Entry 6UYT (X-ray diffraction, 1.66 A resolution); this record covers chains A and B.

Chain A:
Protein: Small ubiquitin-related modifier 1
Source organism: Homo sapiens
Reference sequence: P63165 (SUMO1_HUMAN); residue numbers follow UniProt; this construct covers 17-97
Sequence (83 residues; row label = number of the first residue in the row):
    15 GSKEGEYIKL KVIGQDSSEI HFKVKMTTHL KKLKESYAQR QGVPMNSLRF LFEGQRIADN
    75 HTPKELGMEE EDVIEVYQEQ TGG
Unresolved in the structure: 15-18, 94-97
Differences from the reference sequence: expression tag (15-16); engineered mutation A52 (Cys in P63165)
Modified positions: K39 (N(6)-acetyllysine; ALY)
UniProt features mapped onto this chain:
  - region: K37 to M40 (Microbial infection: Interaction with Tula hantavirus)
  - site: F36 (Interaction with PIAS2)
  - modified residue: S32 (Phosphoserine)
  - cross-link: K17 (Glycyl lysine isopeptide (Lys-Gly) (interchain with G-Cter in SUMO2)), K23 (Glycyl lysine isopeptide (Lys-Gly) (interchain with G-Cter in SUMO2)), K25 (Glycyl lysine isopeptide (Lys-Gly) (interchain with G-Cter in SUMO1)), K37 (Glycyl lysine isopeptide (Lys-Gly) (interchain with G-Cter in SUMO2)), K39 (Glycyl lysine isopeptide (Lys-Gly) (interchain with G-Cter in SUMO2)), K45 (Glycyl lysine isopeptide (Lys-Gly) (interchain with G-Cter in SUMO2)), K46 (Glycyl lysine isopeptide (Lys-Gly) (interchain with G-Cter in SUMO2)), G97 (Glycyl lysine isopeptide (Gly-Lys) (interchain with K-? in acceptor proteins))
  - mutagenesis: F36 (F36A: Abolishes binding to PIAS2), G97 (G97A: Abolishes sumoylation of ZBED1)

Chain B:
Protein: Protein PML
Source organism: Homo sapiens
Reference sequence: P29590 (PML_HUMAN); residues 2-29 here correspond to UniProt positions 547-574 (UniProt number = residue number + 545)
Sequence (29 residues; each row starts with the number of its first residue):
     1 GSGAGEAEER VVVISSSEDS DAENSSSRY
Unresolved in the structure: 1-6, 18-23
Differences from the reference sequence: expression tag (1); engineered mutation Y29 (Glu574 in P29590)
Modified positions: S15, S16, S17, S20 (phosphoserine; SEP)
UniProt features mapped onto this chain:
  - region: V11 to S17 (Sumo interaction motif (SIM))
  - site: A7, E8 (Breakpoint for translocation to form PML-RARA oncogene in type B APL)
  - modified residue: S20 (Phosphoserine)

Interface between chain A and chain B:
Pairs across the interface (25; chain A residue first):
  Y21(A) with V13(B)
  K23(A) with E9(B), salt bridge; V11(B)
  E33(A) with R10(B), hydrogen bond (backbone-side chain)
  I34(A) with R10(B); V12(B), hydrophobic
  H35(A) with R10(B), hydrogen bond (backbone-backbone); V11(B); V12(B), hydrogen bond (backbone-backbone)
  F36(A) with V12(B); I14(B), hydrophobic
  K37(A) with V11(B); V12(B), hydrogen bond (backbone-backbone); V13(B); I14(B), hydrogen bond (backbone-backbone)
  V38(A) with I14(B), hydrophobic
  T42(A) with I14(B)
  H43(A) with S17(B)
  K46(A) with I14(B); S15(B), hydrogen bond (side chain-backbone); S16(B), hydrogen bond (side chain-backbone); S17(B)
  S50(A) with V12(B); I14(B)
  R54(A) with V12(B)
Also at the interface, not in a pair above, chain A (15 interface residues in all): S32, L47

In short:
15 residues of chain A face 9 of chain B across their interface; the contacts include 7 hydrogen bonds and 1
salt bridge. Polar contacts include K23(A)-E9(B), E33(A)-R10(B) and K46(A)-S15(B). Curated annotation
(UniProt) lists 2 mutagenesis sites on chain A.
Here chain A is Small ubiquitin-related modifier 1 and chain B is Protein PML, both from Homo sapiens. Entry
6UYT (Crystal structure of K39-acetylated SUMO1 in complex with phosphorylated PML-SIM) was determined by
X-ray diffraction, deposited together with 6UYO, 6UYP, 6UYQ, 6UYR, 6UYS, 6UYU and 4 further entries.
